2QSE - chains A and C of the 4 polymer chains in the assembly; structure by X-ray diffraction, 1.85 A resolution.

[Chain A]
Protein: Estrogen receptor
From: Homo sapiens
Notes: fragment: Steroid-binding region, residues 298-554
Reference sequence: P03372 (ESR1_HUMAN); residues 298-554 here = UniProt positions 298-554
Sequence (258 residues; row label = number of the first residue in the row):
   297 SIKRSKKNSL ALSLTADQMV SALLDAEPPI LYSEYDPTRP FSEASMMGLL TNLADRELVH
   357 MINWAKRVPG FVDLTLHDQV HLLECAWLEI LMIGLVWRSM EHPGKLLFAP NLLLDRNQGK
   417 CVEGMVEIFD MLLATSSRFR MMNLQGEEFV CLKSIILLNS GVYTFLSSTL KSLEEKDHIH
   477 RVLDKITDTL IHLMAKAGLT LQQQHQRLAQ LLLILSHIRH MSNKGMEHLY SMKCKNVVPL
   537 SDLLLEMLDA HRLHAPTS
Not modelled in the structure: 297-304, 331-334, 414-416, 550-554
Sequence notes: expression tag (297); engineered mutation Ser537 (Tyr in P03372)
Residues lining bound ligands: 1HP (4-(2-amino-1-methyl-1H-imidazo[4,5-b]pyridin-6-yl)phenol): Met343, Leu346, Thr347, Leu349, Ala350, Glu353, Leu387, Met388, Leu391, Arg394, Phe404, Met421, Ile424, Gly521, His524, Leu525
What the authors report for this chain:
  - conformationally variable residues (side-chain flip): Leu536
  - mutagenesis - Y537S: increased signaling (citing earlier work)
  - mutagenesis - Y537S: increased stability in response to tritiated estradiol

[Chain C]
Protein: Nuclear receptor coactivator 2
Reference sequence: Q8BN74 (Q8BN74_MOUSE); residue numbers follow UniProt; this construct covers 686-698
Sequence (13 residues; numbered 686 to 698; the number before each row is that of its first residue):
   686 KHKILHRLLQ DSS
Not modelled in the structure: 686, 697-698

[Chain A / chain C interface]
Residue-residue contacts (24; chain A residue first):
  Ile358(A) with Leu690(C), hydrophobic; Leu693(C), hydrophobic; Leu694(C), hydrophobic
  Lys362(A) with Leu693(C); Leu694(C), hydrogen bond (side chain-backbone); Asp696(C), hydrogen bond (side chain-backbone)
  Leu372(A) with His691(C); Leu694(C), hydrophobic; Gln695(C)
  Gln375(A) with Leu694(C)
  Val376(A) with Leu690(C); Leu694(C), hydrophobic
  Leu379(A) with Leu694(C), hydrophobic
  Glu380(A) with His687(C), hydrogen bond (side chain-backbone); Leu690(C)
  Asp538(A) with Ile689(C)
  Leu539(A) with Ile689(C); Leu693(C), hydrophobic
  Glu542(A) with His687(C); Lys688(C), hydrogen bond (side chain-backbone); Ile689(C), hydrogen bond (side chain-backbone); Leu690(C), hydrogen bond (side chain-backbone)
  Met543(A) with Leu690(C), hydrophobic
  Asp545(A) with His687(C), salt bridge
Interface residues without a listed pair, chain A (13 interface residues in all): Phe367

[In short]
Chain A and chain C form an interface of 13 and 9 residues respectively; the contacts include 6 hydrogen bonds
and 1 salt bridge. Among the polar pairs are Asp545(A)-His687(C), Lys362(A)-Leu694(C) and Lys362(A)-Asp696(C).
Ligands of chain A: compound 1HP. The paper reports that Y537S of chain A increases signaling; conformational
variability at Leu536(A).
Chain A is Estrogen receptor (Homo sapiens) and chain C is Nuclear receptor coactivator 2; the structure,
Crystal Structure of the Estrogen Receptor Alpha Ligand Binding Domain complexed with Burned Meat Compound
4-OH-PhIP, was determined by X-ray diffraction together with 2B23, 2QA6, 2QA8, 2QAB, 2QGT, 2QGW and 3 further
entries from the same study.
